6NHH - chains A and G of the 6 polymer chains in the assembly; structure by X-ray diffraction, 3.00 A resolution.

Chain A:
Protein: Cytochrome b
Organism: Rhodobacter sphaeroides (strain ATCC 17023 / 2.4.1 / NCIB 8253 / DSM 158)
Reference sequence: A0A344Q9J3 (A0A344Q9J3_RHOS4); residue numbers follow UniProt; this construct covers 1-445
Chain sequence (445 residues; numbered 1 to 445; the number before each row is that of its first residue):
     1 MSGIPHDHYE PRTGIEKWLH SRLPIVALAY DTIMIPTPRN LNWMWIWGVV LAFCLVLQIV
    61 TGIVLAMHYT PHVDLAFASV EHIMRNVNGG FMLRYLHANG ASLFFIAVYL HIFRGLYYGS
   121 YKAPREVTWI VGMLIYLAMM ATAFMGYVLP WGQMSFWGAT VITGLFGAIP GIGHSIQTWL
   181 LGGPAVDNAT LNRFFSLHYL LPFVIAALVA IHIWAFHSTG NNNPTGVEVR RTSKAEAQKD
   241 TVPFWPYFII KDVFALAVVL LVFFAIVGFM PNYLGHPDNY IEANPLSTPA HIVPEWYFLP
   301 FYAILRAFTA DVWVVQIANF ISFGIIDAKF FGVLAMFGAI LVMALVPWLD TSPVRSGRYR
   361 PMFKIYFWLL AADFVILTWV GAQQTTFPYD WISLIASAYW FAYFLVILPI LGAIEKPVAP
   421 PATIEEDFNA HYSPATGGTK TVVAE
Not modelled in the structure: 1-2, 433-445
Ion coordination: heme Fe site 1: His-97, His-198; heme Fe site 2: His-111, His-212
Ligand contacts:
  - 6PE (1,2-dihexanoyl-sn-glycero-3-phosphoethanolamine): Asn-42, Met-44, Leu-110, Phe-113, Arg-114, Tyr-117, Tyr-118, Arg-358, Phe-367, Trp-368, Ala-371, His-431
  - 8SP (O-[(R)-{[(2R)-2,3-bis(octanoyloxy)propyl]oxy}(hydroxy)phosphoryl]-L-serine): Ser-102, Ile-106, Tyr-273, Leu-274, Trp-296, Leu-299, Val-375, Thr-378, Trp-379, Ala-382
  - azoxystrobin (AZO; methyl (2Z)-2-(2-{[6-(2-cyanophenoxy)pyrimidin-4-yl]oxy}phenyl)-3-methoxyacrylate): Met-140, Ala-143, Phe-144, Tyr-147, Val-148, Met-154, Ser-155, Gly-158, Ala-159, Ile-162, Leu-165, Ile-292, Val-293, Pro-294, Glu-295, Tyr-297, Phe-298, Phe-301, Tyr-302, Met-336, Phe-337, Ile-340
  - heme (HEM), molecule 1: Trp-45, Gly-48, Val-49, Leu-51, Ala-52, Phe-104, Val-108, His-111, Ile-112, Arg-114, Ser-120, Arg-125, Thr-128, Trp-129, Gly-132, Met-133, Ile-135, Tyr-136, Met-139, Val-209, His-212, Phe-216, Thr-219, Gly-220, Asn-221, Asn-222
  - heme (HEM), molecule 2: Leu-55, Gln-58, Ile-59, Gly-62, Ile-63, Leu-65, Ala-66, Tyr-69, Val-80, Arg-94, His-97, Ala-98, Ala-101, Phe-104, Thr-142, Ala-143, Gly-146, Tyr-147, Leu-149, Pro-150, Phe-195, His-198, Tyr-199, Pro-202, Asn-279, Tyr-297
Reported in the primary citation:
  - binding site for azoxystrobin: Met-140, Phe-144, Tyr-147, Gly-158, Ile-162, Pro-294, Glu-295, Phe-298, Phe-301, Phe-337
  - conformationally variable residues (side-chain flip): Glu-295
  - specificity-determining residues: Phe-301, Phe-337

Chain G:
Protein: Ubiquinol-cytochrome c reductase iron-sulfur subunit
Organism: Rhodobacter sphaeroides (strain ATCC 17023 / 2.4.1 / NCIB 8253 / DSM 158)
Notes: EC 1.10.2.2
Reference sequence: A0A344Q9J4 (A0A344Q9J4_RHOS4); residues 1-187 here = UniProt positions 1-187
Chain sequence (187 residues; row label = number of the first residue in the row):
     1 MSNAEDHAGT RRDFLYYATA GAGAVATGAA VWPLINQMNP SADVQALASI FVDVSSVEPG
    61 VQLTVKFLGK PIFIRRRTEA DIELGRSVQL GQLVDTNARN ANIDAGAEAT DQNRTLDEAG
   121 EWLVMWGVCT HLGCVPIGGV SGDFGGWFCP CHGSHYDSAG RIRKGPAPEN LPIPLAKFID
   181 ETTIQLG
Not modelled in the structure: 1-12
Disulfides: Cys-134/Cys-151
Ion coordination: 2Fe-2S cluster Fe: Cys-129, His-131, Cys-149, His-152
Ligand contacts: 2Fe-2S cluster (FES): Cys-129, His-131, Leu-132, Gly-133, Cys-134, Cys-149, Cys-151, His-152, Ser-154

How chain A and chain G interact:
Pairs across the interface - 15 pairs, chain A then chain G:
  Thr-178(A) with Pro-40(G)
  Trp-179(A) with Ile-35(G), hydrogen bond (side chain-backbone); Met-38(G); Asn-39(G)
  Gly-182(A) with Met-38(G); Pro-40(G)
  Gly-183(A) with Pro-40(G)
  Pro-184(A) with Val-44(G)
  Arg-193(A) with Met-38(G), hydrogen bond (side chain-backbone)
  Leu-286(A) with Lys-70(G); Gly-133(G); Cys-134(G); Val-135(G), hydrophobic
  Ser-287(A) with Leu-132(G)
  Thr-288(A) with Leu-132(G), hydrogen bond (side chain-backbone)
Also at the interface, not in a pair above, chain A (10 interface residues in all): Leu-180
Also at the interface, not in a pair above, chain G (11 interface residues in all): Leu-68

Overview:
Chain A and chain G form an interface of 10 and 11 residues respectively, with 3 hydrogen bonds. Among the
polar pairs are Trp-179(A)/Ile-35(G), Arg-193(A)/Met-38(G) and Thr-288(A)/Leu-132(G). Chain A binds heme,
azoxystrobin, compound 6PE and compound 8SP. From the paper: a binding site for azoxystrobin at Met-140(A),
Phe-144(A) and Tyr-147(A) among others; specificity determinants Phe-301(A) and Phe-337(A).
Here chain A is Cytochrome b and chain G is Ubiquinol-cytochrome c reductase iron-sulfur subunit, both from
Rhodobacter sphaeroides (strain ATCC 17023 / 2.4.1 / NCIB 8253 / DSM 158). Entry 6NHH (Rhodobacter sphaeroides
bc1 with azoxystrobin) was determined by X-ray diffraction, deposited together with 6NIN.
